Entry 6NHR (X-ray diffraction, 2.10 A resolution); this record covers chains B and D of the 6 polymer chains in the assembly.

== Chain B (and D) ==
Name: Hemagglutinin HA2 chain
Organism: Influenza A virus (strain A/Hong Kong/1/1968 H3N2)
Notes: chain D of this document is another copy of the same molecule, construct and numbering; everything in this record applies to it too
Reference sequence: Q91MA7 (HEMA_I68A4); residues 1-176 here correspond to UniProt positions 346-521 (UniProt number = residue number + 345)
Sequence (176 residues; row label = number of the first residue in the row):
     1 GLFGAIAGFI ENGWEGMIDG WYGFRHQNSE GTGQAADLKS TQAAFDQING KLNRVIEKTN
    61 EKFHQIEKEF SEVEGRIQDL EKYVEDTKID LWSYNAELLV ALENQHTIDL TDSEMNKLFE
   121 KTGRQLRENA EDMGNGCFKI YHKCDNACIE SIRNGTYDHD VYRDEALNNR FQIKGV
Not modelled in the structure: 173-176 (chain D: 172-176)
Differences from the reference sequence: engineered mutation F45 (Ile390 in Q91MA7); conflict G123 (Arg468 in Q91MA7)
Disulfides: C144-C148
Swiss-Prot annotation at these positions:
  - glycosylation: N154 (N-linked (GlcNAc...) asparagine)
From the paper describing this entry:
  - mutagenesis - I45F: abolished binding to CR9114
  - mutagenesis - I45F: decreased binding to FI6v3
  - mutagenesis - N49T: unchanged binding to CR9114
  - mutagenesis - N49T: unchanged binding to FI6v3

== Interface between chain B and chain D ==
Pairs across the interface - 52 pairs, chain B then chain D:
  F3(B) with L2(D); F3(D), hydrophobic
  R54(B) with E97(D), salt bridge; A101(D)
  K62(B) with D86(D), salt bridge; D90(D), salt bridge
  H64(B) with D79(D), salt bridge
  Q65(B) with Y83(D)
  I66(B) with D79(D); L80(D), hydrophobic; Y83(D), hydrophobic
  K68(B) with Y83(D), hydrogen bond
  F70(B) with R76(D)
  E74(B) with R76(D), salt bridge
  I77(B) with R76(D); L80(D), hydrophobic
  L80(B) with L80(D), hydrophobic
  E81(B) with R76(D), salt bridge; L80(D)
  V84(B) with Y83(D), hydrophobic; V84(D), hydrophobic
  E85(B) with Y83(D), hydrogen bond
  K88(B) with Y83(D), hydrogen bond; T87(D)
  L91(B) with L91(D), hydrophobic
  W92(B) with L91(D); Y94(D), hydrophobic
  N95(B) with L91(D); Y94(D)
  L99(B) with Y94(D)
  H106(B) with Q105(D)
  L110(B) with L2(D), hydrophobic
  S113(B) with L2(D), hydrogen bond (side chain-backbone)
  K117(B) with G1(D), hydrogen bond (side chain-backbone); L2(D); G4(D)
  R124(B) with F9(D); F119(D); D132(D), salt bridge; G134(D)
  R127(B) with E131(D), salt bridge; D132(D); M133(D); Y141(D), hydrogen bond
  E128(B) with E131(D); R170(D), salt bridge
  R163(B) with E131(D), salt bridge; Y141(D); R170(D), hydrogen bond (side chain-backbone)
  L167(B) with R170(D); F171(D), hydrophobic
  F171(B) with F171(D), hydrophobic
Also at the interface, not in a pair above, chain B (32 interface residues in all): Q78, L102, D109
Also at the interface, not in a pair above, chain D (31 interface residues in all): I77, N95, L98, L102, K139

== Summary ==
The interface between chain B and chain D involves 32 residues on one side and 31 on the other, with 7
hydrogen bonds and 10 salt bridges. Polar contacts include R54(B)-E97(D), K62(B)-D86(D) and K62(B)-D90(D). The
paper reports that I45F of chain B abolishes binding to CR9114; I45F of chain B reduces binding to FI6v3.
Both chains are Hemagglutinin HA2 chain (Influenza A virus (strain A/Hong Kong/1/1968 H3N2)). Entry 6NHR
(Crystal structure of the A/Hong Kong/1/1968 (H3N2) influenza virus hemagglutinin HA2 I45F mutant) was
determined by X-ray diffraction (same publication as 6NHP and 6NHQ).
